PDB entry 7O0H | X-ray diffraction, 3.09 A resolution | chains A and F of the 4 polymer chains in the assembly

Chain A:
Protein: Pr125Pol
Source organism: White-tufted-ear marmoset simian foamy virus
Notes: EC 2.7.7.49, 2.7.7.7, 3.1.26.4
UniProt: D5JWV1 (D5JWV1_9RETR); residue numbers follow UniProt; this construct covers 1-589
Amino-acid sequence (589 residues; each row starts with the number of its first residue):
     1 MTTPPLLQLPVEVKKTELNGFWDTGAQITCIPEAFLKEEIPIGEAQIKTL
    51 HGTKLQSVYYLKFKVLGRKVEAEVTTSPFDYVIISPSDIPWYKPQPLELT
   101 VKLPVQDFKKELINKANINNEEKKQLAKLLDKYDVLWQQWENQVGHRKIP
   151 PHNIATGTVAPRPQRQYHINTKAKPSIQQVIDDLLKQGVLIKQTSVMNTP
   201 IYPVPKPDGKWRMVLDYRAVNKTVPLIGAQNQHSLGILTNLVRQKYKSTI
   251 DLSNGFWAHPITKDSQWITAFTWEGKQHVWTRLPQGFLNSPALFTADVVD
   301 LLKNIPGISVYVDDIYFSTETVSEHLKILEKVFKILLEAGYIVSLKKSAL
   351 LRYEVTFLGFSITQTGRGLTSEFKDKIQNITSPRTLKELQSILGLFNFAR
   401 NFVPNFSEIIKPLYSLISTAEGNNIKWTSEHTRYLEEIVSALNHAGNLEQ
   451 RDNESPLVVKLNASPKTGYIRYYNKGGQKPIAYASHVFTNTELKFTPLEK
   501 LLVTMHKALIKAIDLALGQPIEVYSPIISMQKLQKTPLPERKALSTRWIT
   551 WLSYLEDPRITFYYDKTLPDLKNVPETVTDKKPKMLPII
Not modelled in the structure: 1-4, 52, 572-589
Differences from the reference sequence: conflict Leu586 (Unk in D5JWV1)
From the paper describing this entry:
  - binding site for the 13-nt DNA strand (chain F): Arg162

Chain F:
Molecule: 13-nt DNA strand
Sequence (13 nucleotides; row label = number of the first residue in the row):
     1 GTGTCGCACTCTG

How chain A and chain F interact:
Residue-residue contacts (21):
  Asp251(A) - DG13(F)  phosphate contact
  Tyr311(A) - DT12(F)  hydrogen bond to the base
  Tyr311(A) - DG13(F)  sugar contact
  Val312(A) - DG13(F)  sugar contact
  Asp313(A) - DG13(F)  phosphate contact
  Leu358(A) - DT12(F)  phosphate contact
  Gly359(A) - DT12(F)  sugar contact
  Lys376(A) - DC11(F)  salt bridge to the phosphate
  Lys387(A) - DA8(F)  phosphate contact
  Lys387(A) - DC9(F)  phosphate contact
  Gln390(A) - DA8(F)  sugar contact
  Gln390(A) - DC9(F)  sugar contact
  Ser391(A) - DC9(F)  hydrogen bond to the phosphate
  Ser391(A) - DT10(F)  hydrogen bond to the phosphate
  Gly394(A) - DT10(F)  sugar contact
  Leu395(A) - DT10(F)  sugar contact
  Leu395(A) - DC11(F)  phosphate contact
  Phe398(A) - DC11(F)  sugar contact
  Thr491(A) - DG1(F)  phosphate contact
  Thr546(A) - DT2(F)  sugar contact
  Arg547(A) - DT2(F)  salt bridge to the phosphate
Also at the interface, not in a pair above, chain A (18 interface residues in all): Pro291, Asp314

In short:
18 residues of chain A face 8 of chain F across their interface; the contacts include 3 hydrogen bonds and 2
salt bridges. Among the polar pairs are Tyr311(A)-DT12(F), Ser391(A)-DC9(F) and Ser391(A)-DT10(F). The paper
reports a binding site for the 13-nt DNA strand (chain F) at Arg162(A).
Here chain A is Pr125Pol (White-tufted-ear marmoset simian foamy virus) and chain F is a 13-nt DNA strand.
Entry 7O0H (Structure of the foamy viral protease-reverse transcriptase dRH in complex with ds DNA) was
determined by X-ray diffraction (same publication as 7O0G and 7O24).
